Entry 8JIB (X-ray diffraction, 3.15 A resolution); this record covers chains D and G of the 12 polymer chains in the assembly.

[Chain D (and G)]
Molecule: TK receptor
Source organism: Aedes aegypti
Notes: chain G of this document is another copy of the same molecule, construct and numbering; everything in this record applies to it too
Reference sequence: Q16G28 (Q16G28_AEDAE); residues 1-681 here = UniProt positions 1-681
Amino-acid sequence (681 residues; numbered 1 to 681; the number before each row is that of its first residue):
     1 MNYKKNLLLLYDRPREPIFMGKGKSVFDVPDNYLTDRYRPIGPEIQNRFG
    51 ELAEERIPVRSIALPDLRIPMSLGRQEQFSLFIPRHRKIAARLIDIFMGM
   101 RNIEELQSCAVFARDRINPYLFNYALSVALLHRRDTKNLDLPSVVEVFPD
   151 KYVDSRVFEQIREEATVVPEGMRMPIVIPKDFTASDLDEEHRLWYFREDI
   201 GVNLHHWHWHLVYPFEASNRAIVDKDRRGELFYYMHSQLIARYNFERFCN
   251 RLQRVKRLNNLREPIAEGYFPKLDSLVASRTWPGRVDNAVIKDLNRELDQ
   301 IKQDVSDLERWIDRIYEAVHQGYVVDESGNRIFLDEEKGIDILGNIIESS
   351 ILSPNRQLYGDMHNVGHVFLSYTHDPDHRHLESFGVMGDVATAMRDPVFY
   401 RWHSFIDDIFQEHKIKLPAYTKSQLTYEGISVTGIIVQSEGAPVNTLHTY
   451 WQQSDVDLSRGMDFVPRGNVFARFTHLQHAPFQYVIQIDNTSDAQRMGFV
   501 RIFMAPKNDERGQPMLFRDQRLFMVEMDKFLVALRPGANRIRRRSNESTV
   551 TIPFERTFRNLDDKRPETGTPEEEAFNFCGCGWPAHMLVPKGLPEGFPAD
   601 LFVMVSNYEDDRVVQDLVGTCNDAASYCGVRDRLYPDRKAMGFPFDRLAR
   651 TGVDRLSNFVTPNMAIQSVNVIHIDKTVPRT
Unresolved in the structure: 560-580, 617-626 (chain G: 560-578, 624-626)
Bound ions: Cu ion site 1: His206, His210, His236; Cu ion site 2: His363, His367, His403

[Interface between chain D and chain G]
Residue-residue contacts - 104 pairs, chain D then chain G:
  Arg15(D) - Glu159(G)  salt bridge
  Pro17(D) - Val167(G)  hydrophobic
  Phe19(D) - Val167(G)  hydrophobic
  Met20(D) - Val167(G)  hydrophobic
  Arg37(D) - Glu164(G)  salt bridge
  Arg37(D) - Val168(G)
  Arg37(D) - Met172(G)  hydrogen bond (side chain-backbone)
  Arg37(D) - Met174(G)
  Tyr38(D) - Glu163(G)  hydrogen bond
  Tyr38(D) - Val167(G)  hydrophobic
  Glu44(D) - Met172(G)
  Arg48(D) - Val167(G)  hydrogen bond (side chain-backbone)
  Arg48(D) - Pro169(G)
  Phe49(D) - Val167(G)
  Gln76(D) - Arg156(G)  hydrogen bond (backbone-side chain)
  Gln76(D) - Gln160(G)  hydrogen bond
  Glu77(D) - Arg156(G)  salt bridge
  Asp154(D) - Arg280(G)  salt bridge
  Ser155(D) - Ser279(G)  hydrogen bond (side chain-backbone)
  Ser155(D) - Arg280(G)
  Arg156(D) - Gln76(G)  hydrogen bond (side chain-backbone)
  Arg156(D) - Glu77(G)  salt bridge
  Arg156(D) - Ala278(G)
  Arg156(D) - Ser279(G)
  Arg156(D) - Arg280(G)
  Glu159(D) - Arg15(G)  salt bridge
  Glu159(D) - Arg162(G)  salt bridge
  Glu159(D) - Leu276(G)
  Glu159(D) - Ser279(G)
  Glu159(D) - Phe464(G)
  Gln160(D) - Gln76(G)  hydrogen bond
  Arg162(D) - Glu159(G)  salt bridge
  Arg162(D) - Arg162(G)
  Glu163(D) - Arg15(G)
  Glu163(D) - Tyr38(G)  hydrogen bond
  Glu163(D) - Phe464(G)
  Glu164(D) - Arg37(G)  salt bridge
  Thr166(D) - Arg48(G)
  Val167(D) - Phe19(G)  hydrophobic
  Val167(D) - Met20(G)  hydrophobic
  Val167(D) - Tyr38(G)  hydrophobic
  Val167(D) - Arg48(G)  hydrogen bond (backbone-side chain)
  Val167(D) - Phe49(G)
  Val168(D) - Arg37(G)
  Val168(D) - Tyr38(G)  hydrophobic
  Pro169(D) - Arg48(G)
  Met172(D) - Glu44(G)
  Met174(D) - Arg37(G)
  Phe182(D) - Leu381(G)
  Thr183(D) - His380(G)
  Ala184(D) - Arg379(G)
  Ala184(D) - Leu381(G)
  Ser185(D) - His378(G)
  Ser185(D) - Arg379(G)  hydrogen bond (backbone-backbone)
  Ser185(D) - Leu381(G)
  Leu187(D) - Asp377(G)
  Leu187(D) - Arg379(G)  hydrogen bond (backbone-side chain)
  Asp188(D) - Arg379(G)
  Gly268(D) - His380(G)
  Phe270(D) - His374(G)
  Phe270(D) - His380(G)
  Phe270(D) - Glu382(G)
  Lys272(D) - Arg280(G)
  Lys272(D) - His380(G)  hydrogen bond (side chain-backbone)
  Lys272(D) - Leu381(G)
  Lys272(D) - Glu382(G)  salt bridge
  Asp274(D) - Asp274(G)
  Asp274(D) - Ser279(G)
  Leu276(D) - Glu159(G)
  Ala278(D) - Arg156(G)
  Ser279(D) - Ser155(G)  hydrogen bond (side chain-backbone)
  Ser279(D) - Arg156(G)
  Ser279(D) - Glu159(G)
  Ser279(D) - Asp274(G)
  Arg280(D) - Asp154(G)  salt bridge
  Arg280(D) - Ser155(G)
  Arg280(D) - Arg156(G)
  Arg280(D) - Lys272(G)
  Thr281(D) - Thr281(G)  hydrogen bond
  Val286(D) - His374(G)
  Asp287(D) - Arg379(G)  salt bridge
  Asp287(D) - His380(G)  salt bridge
  His374(D) - Phe270(G)
  His374(D) - Val286(G)
  Asp377(D) - Leu187(G)
  His378(D) - Ser185(G)
  Arg379(D) - Ala184(G)
  Arg379(D) - Ser185(G)  hydrogen bond (backbone-backbone)
  Arg379(D) - Leu187(G)  hydrogen bond (side chain-backbone)
  Arg379(D) - Asp188(G)
  Arg379(D) - Asp287(G)
  His380(D) - Thr183(G)
  His380(D) - Gly268(G)
  His380(D) - Phe270(G)
  His380(D) - Lys272(G)  hydrogen bond (backbone-side chain)
  His380(D) - Asp287(G)  salt bridge
  Leu381(D) - Phe182(G)
  Leu381(D) - Ala184(G)
  Leu381(D) - Ser185(G)
  Leu381(D) - Lys272(G)
  Glu382(D) - Phe270(G)
  Glu382(D) - Lys272(G)  salt bridge
  Phe464(D) - Glu163(G)
  Phe464(D) - Thr166(G)
Interface residues without a listed pair, chain D (53 interface residues in all): Ile41, Ile45, Tyr269
Interface residues without a listed pair, chain G (54 interface residues in all): Pro17, Ile41, Ile45, Phe158, Tyr269

[In short]
53 residues of chain D and 54 residues of chain G are in contact; the contacts include 18 hydrogen bonds and
15 salt bridges. Polar pairs include Arg15(D)-Glu159(G), Arg37(D)-Glu164(G) and Glu77(D)-Arg156(G). His206(D),
His210(D) and His236(D) form the Cu ion site 1.
Chain D and chain G are both TK receptor (Aedes aegypti); the structure, Crystal Structure of Prophenoloxidase
PPO6 from Aedes aegypti, was determined by X-ray diffraction, deposited together with 8JI8.
